Entry 8Q3S (X-ray diffraction, 1.78 A resolution); this record covers chains A and C of the 4 polymer chains in the assembly.

Chain A:
Protein: Glycylpeptide N-tetradecanoyltransferase 1
From: Homo sapiens
UniProt: P30419 (NMT1_HUMAN); residue numbers follow UniProt; this construct covers 99-496
Sequence (401 residues; each row starts with the number of its first residue):
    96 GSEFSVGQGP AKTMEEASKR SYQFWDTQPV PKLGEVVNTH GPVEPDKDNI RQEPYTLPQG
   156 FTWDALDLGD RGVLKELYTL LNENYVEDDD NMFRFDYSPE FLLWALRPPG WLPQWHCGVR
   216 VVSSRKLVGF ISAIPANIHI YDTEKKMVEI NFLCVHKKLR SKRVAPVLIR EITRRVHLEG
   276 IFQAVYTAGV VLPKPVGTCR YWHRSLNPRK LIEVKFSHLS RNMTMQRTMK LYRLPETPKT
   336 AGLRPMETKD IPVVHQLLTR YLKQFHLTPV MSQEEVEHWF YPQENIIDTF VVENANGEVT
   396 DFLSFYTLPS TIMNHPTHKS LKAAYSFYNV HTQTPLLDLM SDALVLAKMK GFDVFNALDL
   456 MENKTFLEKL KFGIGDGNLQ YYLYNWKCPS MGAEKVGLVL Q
Disordered / not traced: 96-104, 411-412
Construct notes: expression tag (96-98)
Residues lining bound ligands: coenzyme A (COA): R115, S116, Y117, Q118, F119, W120, N179, Y180, V181, L248, C249, V250, L254, R255, S256, K257, R258, V259, A260, P261, I264, T282, A283, G284, V285, L287

Chain C:
Protein: Gly-asn-cys-phe-ser-lys-ala-arg
Sequence (8 residues; row label = number of the first residue in the row):
     2 GNCFSKAR
Covalently attached groups: myristic acid (MYR) linked to G2

Chain A / chain C interface:
Residue-residue contacts (41; chain A residue first):
  Y180(A) - G2(C)
  Y180(A) - N3(C)
  V181(A) - N3(C)
  V181(A) - F5(C)
  E182(A) - F5(C)
  D183(A) - F5(C)
  D183(A) - K7(C)  salt bridge
  D185(A) - K7(C)  salt bridge
  F188(A) - F5(C)  hydrophobic
  F188(A) - K7(C)
  F190(A) - N3(C)
  F190(A) - C4(C)
  F190(A) - F5(C)  hydrophobic
  Y192(A) - N3(C)
  N246(A) - G2(C)
  T282(A) - G2(C)  hydrogen bond (side chain-backbone)
  A283(A) - G2(C)
  G284(A) - C4(C)
  Y296(A) - N3(C)  hydrogen bond
  Y296(A) - C4(C)
  Y296(A) - S6(C)
  H298(A) - S6(C)  hydrogen bond
  H298(A) - K7(C)  hydrogen bond (side chain-backbone)
  H298(A) - A8(C)
  F311(A) - S6(C)
  F311(A) - K7(C)
  F311(A) - A8(C)  hydrogen bond (backbone-backbone)
  S312(A) - A8(C)
  H313(A) - R9(C)  hydrogen bond (side chain-backbone)
  Y401(A) - N3(C)  hydrogen bond
  S405(A) - F5(C)
  I469(A) - R9(C)  hydrogen bond (backbone-backbone)
  G470(A) - S6(C)
  G470(A) - K7(C)
  D471(A) - S6(C)  hydrogen bond (backbone-side chain)
  D471(A) - K7(C)  salt bridge
  G472(A) - C4(C)
  G472(A) - S6(C)  hydrogen bond (backbone-side chain)
  N473(A) - C4(C)  hydrogen bond (backbone-side chain)
  L474(A) - C4(C)  hydrophobic
  Q496(A) - N3(C)  hydrogen bond (backbone-side chain)
Interface residues without a listed pair, chain A (34 interface residues in all): D184, M187, R189, I245, F247, K310, L403, Y420

In short:
34 residues of chain A and 8 residues of chain C are in contact, with 12 hydrogen bonds and 3 salt bridges.
Among the polar pairs are D183(A)-K7(C), D185(A)-K7(C) and D471(A)-K7(C). Chain A binds coenzyme A. Myristic
acid is covalently linked to G2(C).
Here chain A is Glycylpeptide N-tetradecanoyltransferase 1 (Homo sapiens) and chain C is
Gly-asn-cys-phe-ser-lys-ala-arg. Entry 8Q3S (HsNMT1 in complex with both MyrCoA and GNCFSKAR inhibitor
peptide) was determined by X-ray diffraction (same publication as 8Q23, 8Q24, 8Q26, 8Q2Z, 8Q3D and 8Q3T).
